Entry 7AWX (X-ray diffraction, 2.20 A resolution); this record covers chain A.

== Chain A ==
Protein: Peptidyl-prolyl cis-trans isomerase FKBP5
From: Homo sapiens
Notes: EC 5.2.1.8
UniProt: Q13451 (FKBP5_HUMAN); numbering as in UniProt (aligned over 16-140)
Amino-acid sequence (128 residues; each row starts with the number of its first residue):
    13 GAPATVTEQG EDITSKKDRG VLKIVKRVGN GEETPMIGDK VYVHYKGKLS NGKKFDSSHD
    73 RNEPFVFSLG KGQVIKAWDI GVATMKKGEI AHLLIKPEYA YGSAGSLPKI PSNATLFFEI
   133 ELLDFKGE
Not modelled in the structure: 13, 140
Construct notes: expression tag (13-15); engineered mutation Thr-19 (Ala in Q13451), Ala-103 (Cys in Q13451), Ile-107 (Cys in Q13451)
UniProt features mapped onto this chain:
  - modified residue: Lys-28 (N6-acetyllysine)
  - mutagenesis: Lys-28 (K28Q: Mimics acetylation; impaired interaction with AKT1 and PHLPP1; when associated with Q-155; K28R: Decreased acetylation; promotes interaction with AKT1 and PHLPP1; when associated with R-155)
Small-molecule neighbours: Macrocyclic SAFit analogue 55 (S5W): Tyr-57, Gly-59, Lys-60, Leu-61, Lys-66, Asp-68, Arg-73, Phe-77, Gln-85, Val-86, Ile-87, Trp-90, Ala-112, Tyr-113, Ser-118, Ile-122, Leu-128, Phe-130

== In short ==
Chain A binds Macrocyclic SAFit analogue 55. UniProt lists one mutagenesis site.
Chain A is Peptidyl-prolyl cis-trans isomerase FKBP5 (Homo sapiens); the structure, Structure of the FKBP51FK1
domain in complex with the macrocyclic SAFit analogue 55, was determined by X-ray diffraction (same
publication as 7A6W, 7A6X, 7B9Y, 7B9Z and 7BA0).
